Entry 5BW9 (X-ray diffraction, 7.00 A resolution (low resolution: residue-level contacts below are approximate; hydrogen-bond / salt-bridge calls are withheld)); this record covers chains B and F of the 14 polymer chains in the assembly.

[Chain B]
Name: V-type proton ATPase catalytic subunit A
Organism: Saccharomyces cerevisiae
Notes: EC 3.6.3.14, 3.1.-.-
UniProt: P17255 (VATA_YEAST); the construct lacks a stretch of the UniProt sequence, so the offset changes along the chain: 1-283 = UniProt 1-283; 284-617 = UniProt 738-1071
Amino-acid sequence (617 residues; each row starts with the number of its first residue):
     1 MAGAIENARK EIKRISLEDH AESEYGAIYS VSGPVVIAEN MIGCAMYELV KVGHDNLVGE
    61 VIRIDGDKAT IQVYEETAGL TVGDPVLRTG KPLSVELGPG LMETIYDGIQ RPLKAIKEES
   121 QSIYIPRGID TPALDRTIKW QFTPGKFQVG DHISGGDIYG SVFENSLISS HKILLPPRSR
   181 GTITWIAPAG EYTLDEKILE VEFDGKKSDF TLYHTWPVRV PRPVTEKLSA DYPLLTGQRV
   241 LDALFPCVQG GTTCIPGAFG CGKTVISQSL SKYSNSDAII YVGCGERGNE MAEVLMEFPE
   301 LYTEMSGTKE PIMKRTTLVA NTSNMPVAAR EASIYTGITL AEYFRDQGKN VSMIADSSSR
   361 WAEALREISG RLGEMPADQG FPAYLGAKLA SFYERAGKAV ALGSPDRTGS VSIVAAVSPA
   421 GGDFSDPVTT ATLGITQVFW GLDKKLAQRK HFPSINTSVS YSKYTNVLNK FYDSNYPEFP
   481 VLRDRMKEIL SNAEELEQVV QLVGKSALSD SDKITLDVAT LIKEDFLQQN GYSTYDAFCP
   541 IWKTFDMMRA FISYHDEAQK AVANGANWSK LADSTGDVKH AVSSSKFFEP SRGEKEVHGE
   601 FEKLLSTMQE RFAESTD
Disordered / not traced: 1-19, 614-617
UniProt features mapped onto this chain:
  - binding site (ATP): G257 to T264
  - modified residue: A2 (N-acetylalanine), T131 (Phosphothreonine), S404 (Phosphoserine), S474 (Phosphoserine)

[Chain F]
Name: V-type proton ATPase subunit B
Organism: Saccharomyces cerevisiae
UniProt: P16140 (VATB_YEAST); numbering as in UniProt (aligned over 1-517)
Amino-acid sequence (517 residues; row label = number of the first residue in the row):
     1 MVLSDKELFA INKKAVEQGF NVKPRLNYNT VSGVNGPLVI LEKVKFPRYN EIVNLTLPDG
    61 TVRQGQVLEI RGDRAIVQVF EGTSGIDVKK TTVEFTGESL RIPVSEDMLG RIFDGSGRPI
   121 DNGPKVFAED YLDINGSPIN PYARIYPEEM ISTGVSAIDT MNSIARGQKI PIFSASGLPH
   181 NEIAAQICRQ AGLVRPTKDV HDGHEENFSI VFAAMGVNLE TARFFKQDFE ENGSLERTSL
   241 FLNLANDPTI ERIITPRLAL TTAEYLAYQT ERHVLTILTD MSSYADALRE VSAAREEVPG
   301 RRGYPGYMYT DLSTIYERAG RVEGRNGSIT QIPILTMPND DITHPIPDLT GYITEGQIFV
   361 DRQLHNKGIY PPINVLPSLS RLMKSAIGEG MTRKDHGDVS NQLYAKYAIG KDAAAMKAVV
   421 GEEALSIEDK LSLEFLEKFE KTFITQGAYE DRTVFESLDQ AWSLLRIYPK EMLNRISPKI
   481 LDEFYDRARD DADEDEEDPD TRSSGKKKDA SQEESLI
Disordered / not traced: 1-26, 193-203, 487-517
UniProt features mapped onto this chain:
  - binding site (ATP): R381
  - modified residue (Phosphoserine): S4, S137, S503, S504, S511, S515
  - cross-link (Glycyl lysine isopeptide (Lys-Gly)): K14 (interchain with G-Cter in ubiquitin), K508 (interchain with G-Cter in ubiquitin)

[Interface between chain B and chain F]
Pairs across the interface (10):
  A45(B) with I86(F)
  R63(B) with V34(F)
  I64(B) with G33(F); V34(F); N35(F)
  G66(B) with S32(F); G33(F)
  A383(B) with E290(F)
  A390(B) with A245(F)
  E394(B) with A245(F)
Other interface residues (no listed pair), chain B (12 interface residues in all): I42, M46, S391, L433, G434
Other interface residues (no listed pair), chain F (14 interface residues in all): G36, G85, D87, V88, S176, G177, N246

[In short]
Chain B and chain F form an interface of 12 and 14 residues respectively. Curated annotation (UniProt) lists 8
ATP-binding residues on chain B; ATP-binding residue R381(F) on chain F.
Chain B is V-type proton ATPase catalytic subunit A and chain F is V-type proton ATPase subunit B, both from
Saccharomyces cerevisiae; the structure, Crystal Structure of Yeast V1-ATPase in the Autoinhibited Form, was
determined by X-ray diffraction, deposited together with 5D80.
